8WL2 - chains Aj and Ak of the 213 polymer chains in the assembly; structure by electron microscopy, 3.40 A resolution.

== Chain Aj (and Ak) ==
Name: Flagellar M-ring protein
Organism: Salmonella enterica subsp. enterica serovar Typhimurium str. LT2
Notes: chain Ak of this document is another copy of the same molecule, construct and numbering; everything in this record applies to it too
UniProtKB: P15928 (FLIF_SALTY); residue numbers follow UniProt; this construct covers 1-560
Chain sequence (560 residues; each row starts with the number of its first residue):
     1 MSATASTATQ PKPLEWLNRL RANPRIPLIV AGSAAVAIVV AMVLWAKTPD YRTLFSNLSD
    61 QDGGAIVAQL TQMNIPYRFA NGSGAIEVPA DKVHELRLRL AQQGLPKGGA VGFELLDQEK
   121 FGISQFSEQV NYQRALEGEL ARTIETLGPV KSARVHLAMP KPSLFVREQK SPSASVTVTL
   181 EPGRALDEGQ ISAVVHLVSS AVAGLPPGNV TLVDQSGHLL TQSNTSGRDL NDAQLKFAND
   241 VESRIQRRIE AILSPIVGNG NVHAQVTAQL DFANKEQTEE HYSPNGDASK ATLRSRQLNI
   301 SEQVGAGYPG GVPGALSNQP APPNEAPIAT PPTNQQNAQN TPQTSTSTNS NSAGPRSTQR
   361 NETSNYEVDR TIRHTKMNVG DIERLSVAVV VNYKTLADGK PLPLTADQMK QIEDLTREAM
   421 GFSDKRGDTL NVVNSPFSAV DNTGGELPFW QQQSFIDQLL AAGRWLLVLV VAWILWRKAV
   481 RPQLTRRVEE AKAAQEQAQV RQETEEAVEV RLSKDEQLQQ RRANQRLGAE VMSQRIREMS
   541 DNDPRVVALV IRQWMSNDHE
Not modelled in the structure: 1-228, 306-352, 440-560

== Chain Aj / chain Ak interface ==
Pairs across the interface (103; chain Aj residue first):
  Asn231(Aj) with Phe237(Ak); Val379(Ak)
  Gln234(Aj) with Asn378(Ak), hydrogen bond
  Leu235(Aj) with Phe237(Ak), hydrophobic; Val241(Ak), hydrophobic; Arg244(Ak)
  Glu242(Aj) with Arg248(Ak), salt bridge
  His263(Aj) with Pro255(Ak)
  Gln265(Aj) with Ala251(Ak); Ile252(Ak)
  Val266(Aj) with Arg248(Ak), hydrogen bond (backbone-side chain)
  Thr267(Aj) with Arg248(Ak), hydrogen bond; Glu418(Ak); Ala419(Ak); Gly421(Ak)
  Gln269(Aj) with Arg426(Ak)
  Phe272(Aj) with Asn378(Ak)
  Ala273(Aj) with Lys376(Ak); Met377(Ak), hydrophobic
  Asn274(Aj) with His374(Ak); Thr375(Ak); Lys376(Ak), hydrogen bond (backbone-backbone)
  Lys275(Aj) with Arg373(Ak); His374(Ak); Thr375(Ak)
  Glu276(Aj) with Ile372(Ak); Arg373(Ak); His374(Ak), hydrogen bond (backbone-backbone)
  Gln277(Aj) with Thr371(Ak); Ile372(Ak); Arg373(Ak)
  Thr278(Aj) with Arg370(Ak); Thr371(Ak); Ile372(Ak), hydrogen bond (backbone-backbone)
  Glu279(Aj) with Arg370(Ak); Thr371(Ak)
  Glu280(Aj) with Asp369(Ak); Arg370(Ak), hydrogen bond (backbone-backbone)
  Tyr282(Aj) with Thr292(Ak); Glu367(Ak), hydrogen bond; Val368(Ak); Asp369(Ak), hydrogen bond (backbone-side chain)
  Ser283(Aj) with Thr292(Ak), hydrogen bond (backbone-side chain)
  Pro284(Aj) with Ser289(Ak); Lys290(Ak); Thr292(Ak)
  Asn285(Aj) with Ala291(Ak); Thr292(Ak); Leu293(Ak), hydrogen bond (side chain-backbone)
  Gly286(Aj) with Ala288(Ak); Ala291(Ak)
  Ala353(Aj) with Val304(Ak), hydrophobic
  Gly354(Aj) with Val304(Ak); Gly305(Ak)
  Pro355(Aj) with Val304(Ak)
  Arg356(Aj) with Gln303(Ak); Val304(Ak), hydrogen bond (backbone-backbone)
  Ser357(Aj) with Glu302(Ak)
  Thr358(Aj) with Ser301(Ak); Glu302(Ak), hydrogen bond (backbone-backbone)
  Gln359(Aj) with Ile300(Ak)
  Arg360(Aj) with Leu298(Ak); Asn299(Ak); Ile300(Ak), hydrogen bond (backbone-backbone)
  Asn361(Aj) with Leu298(Ak); Asn299(Ak)
  Glu362(Aj) with Arg296(Ak); Gln297(Ak); Leu298(Ak), hydrogen bond (backbone-backbone)
  Thr363(Aj) with Arg296(Ak); Gln297(Ak), hydrogen bond
  Ser364(Aj) with Ser295(Ak); Arg296(Ak), hydrogen bond (backbone-backbone)
  Asn365(Aj) with Arg294(Ak); Ser295(Ak)
  Tyr366(Aj) with Leu293(Ak); Arg294(Ak), hydrogen bond (backbone-backbone)
  Glu367(Aj) with Arg294(Ak)
  Val368(Aj) with Thr292(Ak); Leu293(Ak); Arg294(Ak)
  Met377(Aj) with Arg373(Ak)
  Arg384(Aj) with Gly421(Ak), hydrogen bond (side chain-backbone); Ser423(Ak); Arg426(Ak)
  Ser386(Aj) with Glu418(Ak), hydrogen bond (side chain-backbone); Gly421(Ak)
  Val387(Aj) with Glu418(Ak)
  Ala388(Aj) with Ile252(Ak), hydrophobic; Glu418(Ak)
  Val390(Aj) with Pro255(Ak), hydrophobic; Ile256(Ak), hydrophobic
  Thr429(Aj) with Glu418(Ak), hydrogen bond
  Asn431(Aj) with Asp414(Ak); Glu418(Ak)
  Val433(Aj) with Leu415(Ak), hydrophobic
  Ser435(Aj) with Ile256(Ak); Gln411(Ak), hydrogen bond
  Phe437(Aj) with Pro255(Ak)
  Ser438(Aj) with Pro255(Ak), hydrogen bond (backbone-backbone); Ile256(Ak), hydrogen bond (side chain-backbone); Val257(Ak); Gly258(Ak)
Other interface residues (no listed pair), chain Aj (56 interface residues in all): Asp232, His281, Leu430, Asn434, Pro436
Other interface residues (no listed pair), chain Ak (52 interface residues in all): Asp240, Gly380, Phe422

== In short ==
56 residues of chain Aj face 52 of chain Ak across their interface, with 24 hydrogen bonds and 1 salt bridge.
Polar contacts include Glu242(Aj)-Arg248(Ak), Gln234(Aj)-Asn378(Ak) and Val266(Aj)-Arg248(Ak).
Both chains are Flagellar M-ring protein (Salmonella enterica subsp. enterica serovar Typhimurium str. LT2).
Entry 8WL2 (Cryo-EM structure of the membrane-anchored part of the flagellar motor-hook complex in the CW
state) was determined by electron microscopy (same publication as 8WHT, 8WIW, 8WK3, 8WK4, 8WKI, 8WKK and 11
further entries).
